Entry 8FNL (electron microscopy, 2.80 A resolution); this record covers chains A and K of the 12 polymer chains in the assembly.

[Chain A]
Molecule: Lamina-associated polypeptide 2, isoform alpha, Integrase chimera
From: Homo sapiens
Notes: EC 2.7.7.-, 3.1.-.-
UniProt: chimeric construct of P42166, P12497: residues -53 to -3 from P42166 (LAP2A_HUMAN) positions 50-100 (UniProt number = residue number + 103); residues 1-288 from P12497 positions 1148-1435 (UniProt number = residue number + 1147)
Chain sequence (364 residues; each row starts with the number of its first residue; numbers below 1 keep their minus sign (Gly-75 is residue -75)):
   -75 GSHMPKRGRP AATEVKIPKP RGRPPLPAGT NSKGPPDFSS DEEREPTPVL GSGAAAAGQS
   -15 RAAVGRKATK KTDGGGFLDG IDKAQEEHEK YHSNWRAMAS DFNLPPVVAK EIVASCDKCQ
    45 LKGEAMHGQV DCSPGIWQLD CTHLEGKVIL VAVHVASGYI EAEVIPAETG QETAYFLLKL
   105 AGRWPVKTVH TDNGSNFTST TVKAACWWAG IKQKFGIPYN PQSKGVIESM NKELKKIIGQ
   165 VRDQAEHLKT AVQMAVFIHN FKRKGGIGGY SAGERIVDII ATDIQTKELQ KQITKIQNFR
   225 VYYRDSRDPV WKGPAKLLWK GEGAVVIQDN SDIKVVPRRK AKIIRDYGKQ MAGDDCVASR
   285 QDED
Disordered / not traced: -75 to 0, 229-235, 269-288
Differences from the reference sequence: expression tag (-75 to -54); conflict Gln-17 (Arg86 in P42166); linker (-2 to 0); engineered mutation Lys138 (Glu1285 in P12497), Lys148 (Gln1295 in P12497)
Metal / ion sites: Zn2+: His12, His16, Cys40, Cys43; Mg2+ site 1: Asp64, Asp116 (together with Dolutegravir); Mg2+ site 2: Asp64, Glu152 (together with Dolutegravir)
Ligand contacts: Dolutegravir (DLU; (4R,12aS)-N-(2,4-difluorobenzyl)-7-hydroxy-4-methyl-6,8-dioxo-3,4,6,8,12,12a-hexahydro-2H-pyrido[1',2':4,5]pyrazino[2,1-b][1,3]oxazine-9-carboxamide): Asp64, Cys65, Asp116, Asn117, Gly118, Tyr143, Pro145, Gln146, Glu152
Curated features (UniProtKB/Swiss-Prot):
  - modified residue: Thr-46 (Phosphothreonine), Ser-44 (Phosphoserine), Ser-37 (Phosphoserine), Ser-36 (Phosphoserine), Thr-29 (Phosphothreonine), Ser-24 (Phosphoserine), Arg-15 (Omega-N-methylarginine)
  - zinc finger: Asp3 to Gln44 (Integrase-type)
  - DNA-binding region: Phe223 to Asp270 (Integrase-type)
  - binding site (Zn(2+)): His12, His16, Cys40, Cys43
  - binding site (Mg(2+)): Asp64, Asp116, Glu152
What the authors report for this chain:
  - mutagenesis - E138K/G140A/Q148K (1.0 kcal/mol): decreased binding to Dolutegravir (from molecular simulation)
  - mutagenesis - E138K/G140A/Q148K (1.0 kcal/mol): decreased binding to DTG (from molecular simulation)
  - catalytic residues: Glu152 (citing earlier work)
  - mutagenesis - G140A (3- to 5-fold), G140S (3- to 5-fold), Q148K (5- to 10-fold): decreased catalytic activity
  - mutagenesis - E138K: unchanged catalytic activity
  - mutagenesis - Q148K: decreased growth

[Chain K]
Molecule: 27-nt DNA strand
Sequence (27 nucleotides; each row starts with the number of its first residue):
    15 ACTGCTAGAG ATTTTCCCGC CCACGCT
Disordered / not traced: 34-41

[Interface between chain A and chain K]
Contacting residue pairs - 6 pairs, chain A then chain K:
  Asn18(A) with DG22(K), phosphate contact
  Lys46(A) with DA21(K), hydrogen bond to the base; DG22(K), hydrogen bond to the base; DA23(K), sugar contact
  Gly47(A) with DA23(K), sugar contact
  Ala49(A) with DG22(K), base contact
Also at the interface, not in a pair above, chain A (7 interface residues in all): Cys43, Gln44, Glu48
Also at the interface, not in a pair above, chain K (4 interface residues in all): DG24

[In short]
7 residues of chain A face 4 of chain K across their interface; the contacts include 2 hydrogen bonds. Polar
contacts include Lys46(A)-DA21(K) and Lys46(A)-DG22(K). Bound to chain A: Dolutegravir. From the paper: the
catalytic residue Glu152(A); G140A, G140S and Q148K of chain A reduce catalytic activity; 5 substitutions were
tested in all.
Chain A is Lamina-associated polypeptide 2, isoform alpha, Integrase chimera (Homo sapiens) and chain K is a
27-nt DNA strand; the structure, Structure of E138K/Q148K HIV-1 intasome with Dolutegravir bound, was
determined by electron microscopy together with 8FND, 8FNG, 8FNH, 8FNJ, 8FNM, 8FNO, 8FNP and 8FNQ from the
same study.
